PDB entry 7X2D | electron microscopy, 3.30 A resolution | chains F and A of the 5 polymer chains in the assembly

== Chain F ==
Molecule: D(1A) dopamine receptor
From: Homo sapiens
UniProt: P21728 (DRD1_HUMAN); residues 1-446 here = UniProt positions 1-446
Chain sequence (473 residues; each row starts with the number of its first residue; numbers below 1 keep their minus sign (Met-26 is residue -26)):
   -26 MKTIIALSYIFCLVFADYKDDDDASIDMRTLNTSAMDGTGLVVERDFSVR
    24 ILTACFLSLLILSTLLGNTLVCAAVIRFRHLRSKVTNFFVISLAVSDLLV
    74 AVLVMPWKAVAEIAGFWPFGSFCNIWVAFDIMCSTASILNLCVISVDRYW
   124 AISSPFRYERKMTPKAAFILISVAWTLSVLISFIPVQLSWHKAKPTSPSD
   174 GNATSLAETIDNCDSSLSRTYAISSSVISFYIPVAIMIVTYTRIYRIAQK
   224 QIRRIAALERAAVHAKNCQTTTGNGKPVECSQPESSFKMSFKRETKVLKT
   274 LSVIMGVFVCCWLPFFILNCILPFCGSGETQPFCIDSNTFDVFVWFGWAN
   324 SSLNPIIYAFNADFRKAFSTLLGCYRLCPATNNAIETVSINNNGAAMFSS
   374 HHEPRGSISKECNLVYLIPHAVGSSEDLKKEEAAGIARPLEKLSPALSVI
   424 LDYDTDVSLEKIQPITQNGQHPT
Disordered / not traced: -26 to 19, 168-183, 239-263, 300-305, 347-446
Differences from the reference sequence: initiating methionine (-26); expression tag (-25 to 0)
Disulfide bonds: Cys96-Cys186
Residues lining bound ligands: Tavapadon (86W; 1,5-dimethyl-6-[2-methyl-4-[3-(trifluoromethyl)pyridin-2-yl]oxy-phenyl]pyrimidine-2,4-dione): Lys81, Trp99, Val100, Asp103, Ile104, Ser107, Thr108, Ile111, Cys186, Asp187, Ser188, Leu190, Ser198, Ser199, Ser202, Trp285, Phe288, Phe289, Asn292, Phe313, Asp314, Val317, Trp321
Reported in the primary citation:
  - binding site for Tavapadon: Lys81, Asp103, Cys186, Ser188, Leu190, Ser198, Phe288, Phe289, Asn292, Phe313
  - conformationally variable residues: Ser198, Ser199, Ser202, Pro206
  - mutagenesis - K81V, W99F, D103V, S188I, S188L, L190A, S198G, F288A, F289A, N292L, F313A: decreased signaling in response to Tavapadon
  - mutagenesis - S188A, S202A, D314S: unchanged signaling in response to Tavapadon
  - mutagenesis - S198G: increased signaling in response to tavapadon for beta-arrestin coupling
  - mutagenesis - S198G: decreased signaling in response to tavapadon for G protein coupling
  - mutagenesis - K81V: abolished signaling

== Chain A ==
Molecule: Guanine nucleotide-binding protein G(s) subunit alpha isoforms short
From: Homo sapiens
Chain sequence (248 residues; row label = number of the first residue in the row; note: 141 numbers in that range are skipped by the numbering (no residue carries them; nothing is unmodelled there)):
     6 NSKTEDQRNEEKAQREANKKIEKQLQKDKQVYRATHRLLLLGADNSGKST
    56 IVKQMR
   193 ILHGGSGGSGGTSGIFETKFQVDKVNFHMFDVGGQRDERRKWIQCFNDVT
   243 AIIFVVDSSDYN
   265 RLQEALNLFKSIWNNRWLRTISVILFLNKQDLLAEKVLAGKSKIEDYFPE
   315 FARYTTPEDATPEPGEDPRVTRAKYFIRDEFLRISTASGDGRHYCYPHFT
   365 CAVDTENARRIFNDCRDIIQRMHLRQYELL
Disordered / not traced: 6-11, 193-205

== How chain F and chain A interact ==
Residue-residue contacts (48; chain F residue first):
  Thr59(F) - Tyr391(A)
  Ala124(F) - His387(A)  hydrogen bond (backbone-side chain)
  Ala124(F) - Tyr391(A)
  Ile125(F) - Gln384(A)  hydrogen bond (backbone-side chain)
  Ile125(F) - Leu388(A)  hydrophobic
  Ile125(F) - Tyr391(A)  hydrophobic
  Ile125(F) - Leu393(A)  hydrophobic
  Ser126(F) - Arg380(A)  hydrogen bond (backbone-side chain)
  Ser126(F) - Gln384(A)
  Pro128(F) - Ile383(A)  hydrophobic
  Pro128(F) - Gln384(A)
  Phe129(F) - His41(A)
  Phe129(F) - Val217(A)  hydrophobic
  Phe129(F) - Phe376(A)  hydrophobic
  Phe129(F) - Arg380(A)
  Phe129(F) - Ile383(A)  hydrophobic
  Glu132(F) - Arg38(A)
  Glu132(F) - His41(A)  salt bridge
  Glu132(F) - Ile383(A)
  Arg133(F) - Ala39(A)
  Arg133(F) - Lys216(A)
  Thr136(F) - Gln35(A)
  Ile217(F) - Leu393(A)  hydrophobic
  Ile220(F) - Gln384(A)
  Ala221(F) - Leu388(A)  hydrophobic
  Gln224(F) - Gln384(A)  hydrogen bond
  Gln224(F) - Arg385(A)  hydrogen bond
  Gln224(F) - Leu394(A)
  Arg227(F) - Asp381(A)  salt bridge
  Arg227(F) - Arg385(A)
  Ile228(F) - Tyr358(A)
  Ile228(F) - Arg385(A)
  Leu231(F) - Leu346(A)
  Leu231(F) - Cys359(A)
  Ala234(F) - Asp323(A)
  Ala234(F) - Arg342(A)
  Ala235(F) - Leu346(A)
  Ala235(F) - Thr350(A)
  His237(F) - Thr319(A)
  Ala238(F) - Asp343(A)
  Ala238(F) - Arg347(A)
  Lys269(F) - Glu392(A)  salt bridge
  Lys269(F) - Leu393(A)
  Lys269(F) - Leu394(A)
  Val270(F) - Leu393(A)
  Thr273(F) - Glu392(A)
  Leu274(F) - Leu393(A)  hydrophobic
  Asn334(F) - Gln390(A)
Interface residues without a listed pair, chain F (32 interface residues in all): Asp120, Arg121, Ser127, Ile225, Ala230, Glu232, Arg266
Interface residues without a listed pair, chain A (32 interface residues in all): Tyr318, Glu322, Pro361, Cys379

== Overview ==
Chain F and chain A each contribute 32 residues to their interface; the contacts include 5 hydrogen bonds and
3 salt bridges. Polar pairs include Glu132(F)-His41(A), Arg227(F)-Asp381(A) and Lys269(F)-Glu392(A). From the
paper: a binding site for Tavapadon at Lys81(F), Asp103(F) and Cys186(F) among others; K81V, W99F and D103V of
chain F, among others, reduce signaling in response to Tavapadon; 14 substitutions were tested in all.
Here chain F is D(1A) dopamine receptor and chain A is Guanine nucleotide-binding protein G(s) subunit alpha
isoforms short, both from Homo sapiens. Entry 7X2D (Cryo-EM structure of the tavapadon-bound D1 dopamine
receptor and mini-Gs complex) was determined by electron microscopy together with 7X2C and 7X2F from the same
study.
